2V55 - chains A and B; structure by X-ray diffraction, 3.71 A resolution.

[Chain A]
Protein: Rho-associated protein kinase 1
From: Homo sapiens
Notes: EC 2.7.11.1; fragment: kinase domain, residues 1-406
Reference sequence: Q13464 (ROCK1_HUMAN); residue numbers follow UniProt; this construct covers 1-406
Amino-acid sequence (406 residues; numbered 1 to 406; the number before each row is that of its first residue):
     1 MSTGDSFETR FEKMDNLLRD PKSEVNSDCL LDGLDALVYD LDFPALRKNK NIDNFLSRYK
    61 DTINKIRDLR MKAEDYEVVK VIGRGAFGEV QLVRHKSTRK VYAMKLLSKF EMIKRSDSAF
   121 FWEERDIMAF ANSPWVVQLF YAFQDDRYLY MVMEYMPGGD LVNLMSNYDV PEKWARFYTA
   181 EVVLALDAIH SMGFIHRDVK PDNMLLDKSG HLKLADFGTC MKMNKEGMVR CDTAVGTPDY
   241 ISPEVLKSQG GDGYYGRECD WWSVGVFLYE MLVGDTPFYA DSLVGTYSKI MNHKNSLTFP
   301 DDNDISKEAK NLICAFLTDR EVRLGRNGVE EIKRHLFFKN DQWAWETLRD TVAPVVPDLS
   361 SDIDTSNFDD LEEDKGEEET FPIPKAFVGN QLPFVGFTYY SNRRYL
Unresolved in the structure: 1-5, 372-377, 405-406
Ion coordination: Mg2+ near Asn-203 (its only coordinating residue here)
Small-molecule neighbours: AMP-PNP (ANP; phosphoaminophosphonic acid-adenylate ester): Ile-82, Gly-83, Gly-85, Ala-86, Val-90, Ala-103, Lys-105, Val-137, Met-153, Glu-154, Tyr-155, Met-156, Asp-160, Asp-198, Lys-200, Asp-202, Asn-203, Leu-205, Ala-215, Asp-216, Phe-368
UniProt features mapped onto this chain:
  - active site: Asp-198 (Proton acceptor)
  - binding site (ATP): Ile-82 to Val-90, Lys-105
  - modified residue: Ser-2 (N-acetylserine)
What the authors report for this chain:
  - specificity-determining residues: Asn-292
  - mutagenesis - S288R, N292D: abolished catalytic activity with Rho-related GTP-binding protein rhoe (chain B)

[Chain B]
Protein: Rho-related GTP-binding protein rhoe
From: Homo sapiens
Reference sequence: P61587 (RND3_HUMAN); residue numbers follow UniProt; this construct covers 1-200
Amino-acid sequence (200 residues; numbered 1 to 200; the number before each row is that of its first residue):
     1 MKERRASQKL SSKSIMDPNQ NVKCKIVVVG DSQCGKTALL HVFAKDCFPE NYVPTVFENY
    61 TASFEIDTQR IELSLWDTSG SPYYDNVRPL SYPDSDAVLI CFDISRPETL DSVLKKWKGE
   121 IQEFCPNTKM LLVGCKSDLR TDVSTLVELS NHRQTPVSYD QGANMAKQIG AATYIECSAL
   181 QSENSVRDIF HVATLACVNK
Unresolved in the structure: 1-19
Ion coordination: Mg2+: Thr-37, Thr-55 (together with GTP)
Small-molecule neighbours: GTP (guanosine-5'-triphosphate): Gly-30, Asp-31, Ser-32, Gln-33, Cys-34, Gly-35, Lys-36, Thr-37, Ala-38, Phe-48, Tyr-52, Pro-54, Thr-55, Thr-78, Ser-79, Gly-80, Lys-136, Asp-138, Leu-139, Ser-178, Ala-179, Leu-180
UniProt features mapped onto this chain:
  - motif: Tyr-52 to Tyr-60 (Effector region)
  - binding site (GTP): Gly-30 to Thr-37, Asp-77 to Ser-81, Cys-135 to Asp-138
What the authors report for this chain:
  - post-translational modification sites: Ser-7, Ser-11 (citing earlier work)
  - mutagenesis - V192R: abolished binding to ROCK-I1-420
  - mutagenesis - V192R: unchanged signaling

[Interface between chain A and chain B]
Contacting residue pairs (35; chain A residue first):
  Asp-232(A) with Asp-67(B); Thr-68(B)
  Thr-233(A) with Asp-67(B)
  Ala-234(A) with Asp-67(B), hydrogen bond (backbone-side chain)
  Leu-246(A) with His-191(B)
  Lys-247(A) with Arg-187(B), hydrogen bond (backbone-side chain); Asp-188(B); His-191(B)
  Gln-249(A) with Glu-65(B); Ile-66(B); Asp-67(B), hydrogen bond; His-191(B), hydrogen bond
  Gly-250(A) with Glu-65(B); Asp-67(B); Arg-187(B), hydrogen bond (backbone-side chain)
  Asp-281(A) with Ala-172(B)
  Ser-282(A) with Ala-172(B)
  Val-284(A) with Lys-129(B); Thr-173(B); Val-192(B); Asn-199(B)
  Gly-285(A) with Thr-173(B)
  Ser-288(A) with Thr-173(B), hydrogen bond; Ile-175(B); Val-192(B)
  Lys-289(A) with Tyr-159(B)
  Met-291(A) with Asp-188(B); Val-192(B), hydrophobic
  Asn-292(A) with Tyr-159(B); Tyr-174(B); Ile-175(B); Glu-176(B)
  Asn-295(A) with Arg-140(B); Tyr-159(B)
  Ser-296(A) with Tyr-159(B)
Interface residues without a listed pair, chain A (21 interface residues in all): Ser-248, Gly-251, Leu-283, Tyr-287
Interface residues without a listed pair, chain B (21 interface residues in all): Phe-64, Ala-163, Leu-195, Ala-196
Interface features reported in the paper:
  - residue pairs: Ala-234(A)/Asp-67(B) (backbone contact), Gln-249(A)/His-191(B) (hydrogen bond), Gln-249(A)/Asp-67(B), Val-284(A)/Val-192(B) (hydrophobic contact), Ser-288(A)/Thr-173(B) (hydrogen bond), Asn-292(A)/Tyr-159(B) (hydrogen bond), Asn-292(A)/Tyr-174(B) (backbone contact), Asn-292(A)/Glu-176(B) (backbone contact)
  - interface residues, chain A: Leu-246(A), Val-284(A), Tyr-287(A), Met-291(A)
  - interface residues, chain B: Arg-187(B), Val-192(B), Leu-195(B)

[In short]
Chain A and chain B each contribute 21 residues to their interface; the contacts include 6 hydrogen bonds.
Polar pairs include Ala-234(A)/Asp-67(B), Lys-247(A)/Arg-187(B) and Gln-249(A)/Asp-67(B). The paper describes
backbone contacts between Ala-234(A) and Asp-67(B), Asn-292(A) and Tyr-174(B) and Asn-292(A) and Glu-176(B);
hydrogen bonds between Gln-249(A) and His-191(B), Ser-288(A) and Thr-173(B) and Asn-292(A) and Tyr-159(B); a
contact between Gln-249(A) and Asp-67(B). The paper reports that S288R and N292D of chain A abolish catalytic
activity with Rho-related GTP-binding protein rhoe (chain B); interface residues Leu-246(A), Val-284(A) and
Arg-187(B) among others.
Here chain A is Rho-associated protein kinase 1 and chain B is Rho-related GTP-binding protein rhoe, both from
Homo sapiens. Entry 2V55 (Mechanism of multi-site phosphorylation from a ROCK-I:RhoE complex structure) was
determined by X-ray diffraction.
